PDB entry 2PY9 | X-ray diffraction, 2.56 A resolution | chains A and B of the 3 polymer chains in the assembly

[Chain A (and B)]
Protein: Poly(rC)-binding protein 2
Organism: Homo sapiens
Notes: chain B of this document is another copy of the same molecule, construct and numbering; everything in this record applies to it too
Reference sequence: Q15366 (PCBP2_HUMAN); numbering as in UniProt (aligned over 11-82)
Sequence (73 residues; row label = number of the first residue in the row):
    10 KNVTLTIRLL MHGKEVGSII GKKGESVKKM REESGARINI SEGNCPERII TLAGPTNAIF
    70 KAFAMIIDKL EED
Disordered / not traced: 82 (chain B: 10-12, 82)
Sequence notes: cloning artifact (10); modified residue (20, 39, 74)
Modified residues: Mse20 (selenomethionine; parent Met); Mse39 (selenomethionine; parent Met); Mse74 (selenomethionine; parent Met)
What the authors report for this chain:
  - binding site for 12-mer C-rich strand of human telomeric RNA: Lys32, Arg40, Ile49, Arg57
  - self-association interface (contacts with another copy of this molecule); pairs are residue here / residue on that copy: Leu19-Arg17 (backbone contact), Phe72-Phe72 (pi stacking), Leu14, Ile16, Ile16, Leu18, Leu18, Ile68, Ile76, Leu79, Leu79

[How chain A and chain B interact]
Residue-residue contacts - 27 pairs, chain A then chain B:
  Lys10(A) - Glu80(B)  salt bridge
  Asn11(A) - Leu79(B)
  Asn11(A) - Glu80(B)
  Leu14(A) - Leu79(B)
  Ile16(A) - Leu18(B)  hydrophobic
  Ile16(A) - Phe72(B)  hydrophobic
  Ile16(A) - Leu79(B)  hydrophobic
  Arg17(A) - Leu18(B)
  Arg17(A) - Leu19(B)  hydrogen bond (backbone-backbone)
  Arg17(A) - His21(B)  hydrogen bond
  Arg17(A) - Glu56(B)  salt bridge
  Leu18(A) - Ile16(B)  hydrophobic
  Leu18(A) - Arg17(B)
  Leu18(A) - Leu18(B)  hydrophobic
  Leu19(A) - Arg17(B)  hydrogen bond (backbone-backbone)
  His21(A) - Arg17(B)
  Glu56(A) - Arg17(B)  salt bridge
  Thr65(A) - Ile76(B)
  Thr65(A) - Glu80(B)  hydrogen bond
  Ile68(A) - Phe72(B)  hydrophobic
  Phe72(A) - Ile16(B)  hydrophobic
  Phe72(A) - Ile68(B)  hydrophobic
  Phe72(A) - Phe69(B)  hydrophobic
  Phe72(A) - Phe72(B)  hydrophobic
  Ala73(A) - Phe69(B)  hydrophobic
  Ile76(A) - Ile16(B)  hydrophobic
  Glu80(A) - Thr65(B)  hydrogen bond
Interface residues without a listed pair, chain A (19 interface residues in all): Mse20, Ile58, Phe69, Leu79
Interface residues without a listed pair, chain B (18 interface residues in all): Leu14, Mse20, Glu24, Ile58, Ala73

[Overview]
19 residues of chain A face 18 of chain B across their interface, with 5 hydrogen bonds and 3 salt bridges.
Polar contacts include Lys10(A)-Glu80(B), Arg17(A)-Glu56(B) and Arg17(A)-His21(B). From the paper: a binding
site for 12-mer C-rich strand of human telomeric RNA at Lys32(A), Arg40(A) and Ile49(A) among others; a
self-association interface involving Leu14(A), Ile16(A) and Leu18(A) among others.
Chain A and chain B are both Poly(rC)-binding protein 2 (Homo sapiens); the structure, Protein-RNA Interaction
involving KH1 domain from Human Poly(C)-Binding Protein-2, was determined by X-ray diffraction together with
2PQU from the same study.
